PDB entry 6H0H | X-ray diffraction, 1.39 A resolution | chain A

Chain A:
Name: Probable solute binding protein of ABC transporter system for sugars
Organism: Bifidobacterium animalis subsp. lactis Bl-04
Reference sequence: B8DWA9 (B8DWA9_BIFA0); residues 38-463 here correspond to UniProt positions 28-453 (UniProt number = residue number - 10)
Sequence (426 residues; each row starts with the number of its first residue):
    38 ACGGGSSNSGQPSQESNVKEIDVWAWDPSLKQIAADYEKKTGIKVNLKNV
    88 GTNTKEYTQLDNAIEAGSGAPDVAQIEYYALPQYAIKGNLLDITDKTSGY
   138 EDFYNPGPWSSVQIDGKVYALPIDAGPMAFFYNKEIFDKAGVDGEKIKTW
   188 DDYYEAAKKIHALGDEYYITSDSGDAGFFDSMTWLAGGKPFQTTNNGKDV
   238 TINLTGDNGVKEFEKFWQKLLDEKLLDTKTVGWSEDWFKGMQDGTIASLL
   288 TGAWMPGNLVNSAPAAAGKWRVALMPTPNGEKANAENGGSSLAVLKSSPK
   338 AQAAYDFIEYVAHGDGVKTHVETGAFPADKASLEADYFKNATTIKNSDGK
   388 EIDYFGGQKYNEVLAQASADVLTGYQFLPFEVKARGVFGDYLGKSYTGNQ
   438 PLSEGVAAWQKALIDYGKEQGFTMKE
Disordered / not traced: 38-53
Ligand contacts: beta-D-galactopyranose / alpha-D-galactopyranose: W63, D64, P65, T89, N90, Q112, E114, Y116, D161, D212, G214, F215, W270, T288, W291, N295, N324, G325, G326, S327, R422

In short:
Chain A binds beta-D-galactopyranose / alpha-D-galactopyranose.
Chain A is Probable solute binding protein of ABC transporter system for sugars (Bifidobacterium animalis
subsp. lactis Bl-04); the structure, The ABC transporter associated binding protein from B. animalis subsp.
lactis Bl-04 in complex with beta-1,6-galactobiose, was determined by X-ray diffraction together with 6Q5G
from the same study.
